Entry 5M1S (electron microscopy, 6.70 A resolution (low resolution: residue-level contacts below are approximate; hydrogen-bond / salt-bridge calls are withheld)); this record covers chains D and F of the 7 polymer chains in the assembly.

Chain D:
Protein: DNA polymerase III subunit epsilon
Source organism: Escherichia coli K12
Notes: EC 2.7.7.7
UniProtKB: P03007 (DPO3E_ECOLI); residues 1-243 here = UniProt positions 1-243
Sequence (243 residues; each row starts with the number of its first residue):
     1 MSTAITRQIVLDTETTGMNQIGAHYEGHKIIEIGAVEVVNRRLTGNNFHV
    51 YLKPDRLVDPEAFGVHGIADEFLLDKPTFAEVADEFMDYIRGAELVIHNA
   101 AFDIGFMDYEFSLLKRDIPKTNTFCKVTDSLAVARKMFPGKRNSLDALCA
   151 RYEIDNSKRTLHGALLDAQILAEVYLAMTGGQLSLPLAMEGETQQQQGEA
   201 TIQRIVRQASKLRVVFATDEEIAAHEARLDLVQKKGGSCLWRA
Unresolved in the structure: 1-6, 194-201
Differences from the reference sequence: engineered mutation Leu183 (Thr in P03007), Leu185 (Met in P03007), Pro186 (Ala in P03007), Leu187 (Phe in P03007)
UniProt features mapped onto this chain:
  - active site: His162 (Proton acceptor)
  - binding site (a divalent metal cation): Asp12, Glu14, Asp167
  - binding site (substrate): Asp12, Glu14, Glu61, His66, Asp167
  - mutagenesis: Thr15 (T15I: In mutD5, reduces suppression of AZT sensitivity of holC or yoaA knockouts, reduces exonuclease activity)
What the authors report for this chain:
  - binding site for DNA Primer Strand: Arg142
  - mutagenesis - K141A, R142A: decreased catalytic activity

Chain F:
Protein: DNA polymerase III subunit theta
Source organism: Escherichia coli K12
Notes: EC 2.7.7.7
UniProtKB: P0ABS8 (HOLE_ECOLI); residues 10-65 here = UniProt positions 10-65
Sequence (56 residues; each row starts with the number of its first residue):
    10 QTEMDKVNVDLAAAGVAFKERYNMPVIAEAVEREQPEHLRSWFRERLIAH
    60 RLASVN

Chain D / chain F interface:
Contacting residue pairs (21):
  His49(D) - Met13(F)
  Leu57(D) - Ser63(F)
  Val58(D) - Phe27(F)
  Pro60(D) - Met33(F)
  Phe63(D) - Gly24(F)
  Phe63(D) - Phe27(F)
  Phe63(D) - Pro34(F)
  Phe63(D) - Val35(F)
  Gly67(D) - Gly24(F)
  Ile68(D) - Leu20(F)
  Ala69(D) - Ala23(F)
  Ala69(D) - Ala26(F)
  Glu71(D) - Ala26(F)
  Glu71(D) - His59(F)
  Glu71(D) - Ala62(F)
  Glu71(D) - Ser63(F)
  Phe72(D) - Val16(F)
  Phe72(D) - Asp19(F)
  Phe72(D) - Leu20(F)
  Phe72(D) - His59(F)
  Leu165(D) - Asn17(F)
Also at the interface, not in a pair above, chain D (13 interface residues in all): Asp70, Lys76
Also at the interface, not in a pair above, chain F (18 interface residues in all): Arg60, Val64, Asn65

In short:
The interface between chain D and chain F involves 13 residues on one side and 18 on the other. From the
paper: a binding site for DNA Primer Strand at Arg142(D); K141A and R142A of chain D reduce catalytic
activity.
Here chain D is DNA polymerase III subunit epsilon and chain F is DNA polymerase III subunit theta, both from
Escherichia coli K12. Entry 5M1S (Cryo-EM structure of the E. coli replicative DNA
polymerase-clamp-exonuclase-theta complex bound to DNA in the editing ...) was determined by electron
microscopy.
